PDB entry 2TSA | X-ray diffraction, 2.20 A resolution | chains A and B of the 4 polymer chains in the assembly

== Chain A (and B) ==
Name: Azurin
Source organism: Pseudomonas aeruginosa
Notes: chain B of this document is another copy of the same molecule, construct and numbering; everything in this record applies to it too
Reference sequence: P00282 (AZUR_PSEAE); residues 1-128 here correspond to UniProt positions 21-148 (UniProt number = residue number + 20)
Sequence (128 residues; numbered 1 to 128; the number before each row is that of its first residue):
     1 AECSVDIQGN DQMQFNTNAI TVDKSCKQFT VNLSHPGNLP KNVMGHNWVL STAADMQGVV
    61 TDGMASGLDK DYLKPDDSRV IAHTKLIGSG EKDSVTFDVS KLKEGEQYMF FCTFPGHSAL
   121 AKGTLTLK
Disulfide bonds: Cys-3/Cys-26
Construct notes: engineered mutation Ala-121 (Met141 in P00282)
Bound ions: Cu ion: Gly-45, His-46, Cys-112, His-117
Curated features (UniProtKB/Swiss-Prot):
  - binding site (Cu cation): His-46, Cys-112, His-117

== How chain A and chain B interact ==
Pairs across the interface (9):
  Ala-53(A) with Gln-57(B)
  Ala-54(A) with Ala-54(B)
  Gln-57(A) with Met-56(B); Gln-107(B); Met-109(B); Lys-122(B), hydrogen bond
  Gly-58(A) with Gln-107(B)
  Thr-61(A) with Gln-107(B), hydrogen bond
  Asp-62(A) with Gln-107(B)
Also at the interface, not in a pair above, chain A (7 interface residues in all): Ala-119
Also at the interface, not in a pair above, chain B (10 interface residues in all): Ala-53, Ala-119, Leu-120, Thr-124

== Summary ==
7 residues of chain A face 10 of chain B across their interface, with 2 hydrogen bonds. Polar contacts include
Gln-57(A)/Lys-122(B) and Thr-61(A)/Gln-107(B). Gly-45(A), His-46(A), Cys-112(A) and His-117(A) coordinate a Cu
ion ion. UniProt lists 3 Cu cation-binding residues on chain A.
Both chains are Azurin (Pseudomonas aeruginosa). Entry 2TSA (Azurin mutant M121A) was determined by X-ray
diffraction together with 2TSB from the same study.
